PDB entry 3IV5 | X-ray diffraction, 2.90 A resolution | chains B and C of the 4 polymer chains in the assembly

Chain B:
Molecule: DNA-binding protein fis
From: Escherichia coli
UniProtKB: P0A6R3 (FIS_ECOLI); residue numbers follow UniProt; this construct covers 1-98
Sequence (98 residues; each row starts with the number of its first residue):
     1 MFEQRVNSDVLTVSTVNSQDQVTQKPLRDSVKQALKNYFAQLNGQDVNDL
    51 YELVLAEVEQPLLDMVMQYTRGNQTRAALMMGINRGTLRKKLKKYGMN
UniProt features mapped onto this chain:
  - DNA-binding region: Gln74 to Lys93 (H-T-H motif)
  - region: Asn17 to Gly44 (Required for the stimulation of HIN-mediated recombination)

Chain C:
Molecule: 27-nt DNA strand
Sequence (27 nucleotides; numbered 1 to 27; the number before each row is that of its first residue):
     1 AAATTTGTTTGAATTTTGAGCAAATTT

Chain B / chain C interface:
Contacting residue pairs - 13 pairs, chain B then chain C:
  Gly72(B) - DT6(C)  phosphate contact
  Asn73(B) - DT5(C)  hydrogen bond to the phosphate
  Asn73(B) - DT6(C)  phosphate contact
  Gln74(B) - DT6(C)  hydrogen bond to the phosphate
  Gln74(B) - DG7(C)  phosphate contact
  Thr75(B) - DT5(C)  sugar contact
  Thr75(B) - DT6(C)  hydrogen bond to the phosphate
  Arg85(B) - DT6(C)  base contact
  Arg85(B) - DG7(C)  hydrogen bond to the base
  Arg85(B) - DT8(C)  hydrogen bond to the base
  Arg89(B) - DT6(C)  sugar contact
  Arg89(B) - DG7(C)  salt bridge to the phosphate
  Arg89(B) - DT8(C)  base contact
Other interface residues (no listed pair), chain B (7 interface residues in all): Arg76

Overview:
The interface between chain B and chain C involves 7 residues on one side and 4 on the other, with 5 hydrogen
bonds and 1 salt bridge. Polar contacts include Arg85(B)-DG7(C), Arg85(B)-DT8(C) and Asn73(B)-DT5(C).
Chain B is DNA-binding protein fis (Escherichia coli) and chain C is a 27-nt DNA strand; the structure,
Crystal structure of Fis bound to 27 bp optimal binding sequence F1, was determined by X-ray diffraction,
deposited together with 3JR9, 3JRA, 3JRB, 3JRC, 3JRD, 3JRE and 4 further entries.
